7ORX - chains BBB and CCC of the 4 polymer chains in the assembly; structure by X-ray diffraction, 2.60 A resolution.

[Chain BBB (and CCC)]
Protein: Probable benzoylformate decarboxylase
Organism: Rhodococcus jostii (strain RHA1)
Notes: EC 4.1.1.7; chain CCC of this document is another copy of the same molecule, construct and numbering; everything in this record applies to it too
UniProt: Q0SCE8 (Q0SCE8_RHOJR); residue numbers follow UniProt; this construct covers 1-528
Amino-acid sequence (531 residues; row label = number of the first residue in the row; numbers below 1 keep their minus sign (Phe-2 is residue -2)):
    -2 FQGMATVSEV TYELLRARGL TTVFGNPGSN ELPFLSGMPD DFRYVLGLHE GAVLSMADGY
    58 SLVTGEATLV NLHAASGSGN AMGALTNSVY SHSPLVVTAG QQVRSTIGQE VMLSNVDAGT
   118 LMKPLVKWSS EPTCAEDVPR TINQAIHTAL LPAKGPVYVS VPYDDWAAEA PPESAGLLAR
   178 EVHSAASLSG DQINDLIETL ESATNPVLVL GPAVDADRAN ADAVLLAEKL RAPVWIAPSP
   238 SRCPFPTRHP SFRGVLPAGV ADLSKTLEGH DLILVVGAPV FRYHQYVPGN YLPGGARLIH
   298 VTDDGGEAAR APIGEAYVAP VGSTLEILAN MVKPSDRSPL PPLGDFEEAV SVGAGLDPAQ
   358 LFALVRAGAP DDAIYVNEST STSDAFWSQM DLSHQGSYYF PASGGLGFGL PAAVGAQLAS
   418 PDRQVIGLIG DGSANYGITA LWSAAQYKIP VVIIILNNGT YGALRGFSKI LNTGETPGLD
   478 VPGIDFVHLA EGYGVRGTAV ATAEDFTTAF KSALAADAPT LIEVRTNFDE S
Disordered / not traced: -2 to 1 (chain CCC: fully traced)
Differences from the reference sequence: expression tag (-2 to 0)
Modified / non-standard residues: Ser26 (phosphoserine; SEP)
Ion coordination: Na+: Asp428, Asn455, Thr457 (together with thiamine diphosphate)
Small-molecule neighbours:
  - thiamine diphosphate (TPP), molecule 1: Asn23, Pro24, Gly25, Ser26, Glu47, His70, Ser73, Gly74, Asn77
  - thiamine diphosphate (TPP), molecule 2: Glu375, Ser376, Thr377, Ser378, Thr379, Gly401, Gly402, Leu403, Gly427, Asp428, Gly429, Ser430, Tyr433, Asn455, Thr457, Tyr458, Gly459, Ala460, Leu461

[How chain BBB and chain CCC interact]
Contacting residue pairs (76; chain BBB residue first):
  Arg137(BBB) - Arg307(CCC)  hydrogen bond (side chain-backbone)
  Gln141(BBB) - Ala306(CCC)
  Gln141(BBB) - Arg307(CCC)
  His144(BBB) - Ala306(CCC)
  Thr145(BBB) - Ala306(CCC)
  Leu148(BBB) - Gly302(CCC)
  Glu170(BBB) - Asn287(CCC)
  Glu170(BBB) - Tyr288(CCC)  hydrogen bond (side chain-backbone)
  Gly173(BBB) - Ile310(CCC)
  Leu174(BBB) - Pro309(CCC)
  Arg177(BBB) - Ala305(CCC)  hydrogen bond (side chain-backbone)
  Arg177(BBB) - Ala306(CCC)  hydrogen bond (side chain-backbone)
  Arg177(BBB) - Ala308(CCC)  hydrogen bond (side chain-backbone)
  Arg177(BBB) - Pro309(CCC)
  Arg177(BBB) - Ile310(CCC)  hydrogen bond (side chain-backbone)
  Arg177(BBB) - Gly311(CCC)  hydrogen bond (side chain-backbone)
  Arg177(BBB) - Ala313(CCC)
  Glu178(BBB) - Gly311(CCC)
  Glu178(BBB) - Glu312(CCC)
  Glu178(BBB) - Ala313(CCC)  hydrogen bond (backbone-backbone)
  Val179(BBB) - Ala305(CCC)
  Val179(BBB) - Ala313(CCC)
  Val179(BBB) - Val315(CCC)  hydrophobic
  His180(BBB) - Gln189(CCC)
  His180(BBB) - Glu312(CCC)  salt bridge
  His180(BBB) - Ala313(CCC)  hydrogen bond (backbone-backbone)
  His180(BBB) - Tyr314(CCC)
  His180(BBB) - Val315(CCC)  hydrogen bond (backbone-backbone)
  Ser181(BBB) - Gln189(CCC)  hydrogen bond (backbone-side chain)
  Ser181(BBB) - Val315(CCC)
  Ala182(BBB) - Ser184(CCC)
  Ala182(BBB) - Leu185(CCC)  hydrophobic
  Ala182(BBB) - Val315(CCC)  hydrogen bond (backbone-backbone)
  Ala183(BBB) - Ser186(CCC)
  Ala183(BBB) - Gln189(CCC)  hydrogen bond (backbone-side chain)
  Ser184(BBB) - Ala182(CCC)
  Ser184(BBB) - Ser184(CCC)
  Ser184(BBB) - Leu185(CCC)
  Ser184(BBB) - Ser186(CCC)
  Leu185(BBB) - Ala182(CCC)  hydrophobic
  Leu185(BBB) - Ser184(CCC)
  Ser186(BBB) - Ala183(CCC)
  Ser186(BBB) - Ser184(CCC)
  Gln189(BBB) - His180(CCC)
  Gln189(BBB) - Ser181(CCC)  hydrogen bond (side chain-backbone)
  Gln189(BBB) - Ala182(CCC)
  Gln189(BBB) - Ala183(CCC)  hydrogen bond (side chain-backbone)
  Asn287(BBB) - Glu170(CCC)
  Tyr288(BBB) - Glu170(CCC)  hydrogen bond (backbone-side chain)
  Gly302(BBB) - Leu148(CCC)
  Ala305(BBB) - Arg177(CCC)  hydrogen bond (backbone-side chain)
  Ala305(BBB) - Val179(CCC)
  Ala306(BBB) - Gln141(CCC)
  Ala306(BBB) - His144(CCC)
  Ala306(BBB) - Thr145(CCC)
  Ala306(BBB) - Arg177(CCC)  hydrogen bond (backbone-side chain)
  Arg307(BBB) - Arg137(CCC)  hydrogen bond (backbone-side chain)
  Arg307(BBB) - Gln141(CCC)
  Ala308(BBB) - Arg177(CCC)  hydrogen bond (backbone-side chain)
  Pro309(BBB) - Arg137(CCC)
  Pro309(BBB) - Leu174(CCC)
  Pro309(BBB) - Arg177(CCC)
  Ile310(BBB) - Gly173(CCC)
  Ile310(BBB) - Arg177(CCC)  hydrogen bond (backbone-side chain)
  Gly311(BBB) - Arg177(CCC)  hydrogen bond (backbone-side chain)
  Gly311(BBB) - Glu178(CCC)
  Glu312(BBB) - Glu178(CCC)
  Glu312(BBB) - His180(CCC)  salt bridge
  Ala313(BBB) - Arg177(CCC)
  Ala313(BBB) - Glu178(CCC)  hydrogen bond (backbone-backbone)
  Ala313(BBB) - Val179(CCC)
  Ala313(BBB) - His180(CCC)  hydrogen bond (backbone-backbone)
  Tyr314(BBB) - His180(CCC)
  Val315(BBB) - His180(CCC)  hydrogen bond (backbone-backbone)
  Val315(BBB) - Ser181(CCC)
  Val315(BBB) - Ala182(CCC)  hydrogen bond (backbone-backbone)
Other interface residues (no listed pair), chain BBB (36 interface residues in all): Gly286, Gly303, Ala316
Other interface residues (no listed pair), chain CCC (36 interface residues in all): Gly286, Gly303, Ala316

[Summary]
The chain BBB/chain CCC interface involves 36 residues from each chain, with 26 hydrogen bonds and 2 salt
bridges. Polar pairs include His180(BBB)-Glu312(CCC), Arg137(BBB)-Arg307(CCC) and Glu170(BBB)-Tyr288(CCC).
Ligands of chain BBB: thiamine diphosphate. Asp428(BBB), Asn455(BBB) and Thr457(BBB) form the Na+ site.
Chain BBB and chain CCC are both Probable benzoylformate decarboxylase (Rhodococcus jostii (strain RHA1)); the
structure, Rhodococcus jostii RHA1 thiamine diphosphate-dependent 4-hydroxybenzoylformate decarboxylase, was
determined by X-ray diffraction (same publication as 6QSI).
